PDB entry 4GCK | X-ray diffraction, 2.05 A resolution | chains A and Z of the 6 polymer chains in the assembly

Chain A:
Name: Nucleoid occlusion factor SlmA
Source organism: Klebsiella pneumoniae
UniProtKB: B5XTG2 (SLMA_KLEP3); residues 1-198 here = UniProt positions 1-198
Chain sequence (212 residues; row label = number of the first residue in the row; numbers below 1 keep their minus sign (Met-13 is residue -13)):
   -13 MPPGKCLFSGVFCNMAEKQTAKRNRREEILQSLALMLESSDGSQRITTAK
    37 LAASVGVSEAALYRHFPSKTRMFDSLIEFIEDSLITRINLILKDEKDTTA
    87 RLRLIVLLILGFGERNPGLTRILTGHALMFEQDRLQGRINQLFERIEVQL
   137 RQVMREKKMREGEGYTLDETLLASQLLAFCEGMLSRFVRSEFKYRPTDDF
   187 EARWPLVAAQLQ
Not modelled in the structure: -13 to 8
Sequence notes: expression tag (-13 to 0)
Curated features (UniProtKB/Swiss-Prot):
  - DNA-binding region: Thr33 to Phe52 (H-T-H motif)
From the paper describing this entry:
  - binding site for the 12-nt DNA strand (chain Z): Arg31, Thr33, Glu45, Tyr49
  - specificity-determining residues: Glu45
  - binding site for the 12-nt DNA strand: Ala46, Arg50

Chain Z:
Molecule: 12-nt DNA strand
Sequence (12 nucleotides; row label = number of the first residue in the row):
    23 GTGAGTACTCAC

Interface between chain A and chain Z:
Contacting residue pairs - 15 pairs, chain A then chain Z:
  Arg31(A) - DT28(Z)  phosphate contact
  Arg31(A) - DA29(Z)  salt bridge to the phosphate
  Ile32(A) - DA29(Z)  phosphate contact
  Thr33(A) - DT28(Z)  phosphate contact
  Thr33(A) - DA29(Z)  phosphate contact
  Thr34(A) - DA29(Z)  hydrogen bond to the phosphate
  Glu45(A) - DA29(Z)  base contact
  Glu45(A) - DC30(Z)  hydrogen bond to the base
  Ala46(A) - DC32(Z)  base contact
  Tyr49(A) - DA29(Z)  sugar contact
  Tyr49(A) - DC30(Z)  hydrogen bond to the phosphate
  Tyr49(A) - DT31(Z)  base contact
  Ser54(A) - DC30(Z)  phosphate contact
  Lys55(A) - DA29(Z)  salt bridge to the phosphate
  Lys55(A) - DC30(Z)  hydrogen bond to the phosphate
Interface residues without a listed pair, chain A (10 interface residues in all): Pro53

Overview:
The interface between chain A and chain Z involves 10 residues on one side and 5 on the other; the contacts
include 4 hydrogen bonds and 2 salt bridges. Polar pairs include Glu45(A)-DC30(Z), Thr34(A)-DA29(Z) and
Tyr49(A)-DC30(Z). The paper reports a binding site for the 12-nt DNA strand (chain Z) at Arg31(A), Thr33(A)
and Glu45(A) among others; a binding site for the 12-nt DNA strand at Ala46(A) and Arg50(A).
Chain A is Nucleoid occlusion factor SlmA (Klebsiella pneumoniae) and chain Z is a 12-nt DNA strand; the
structure, structure of no-dna complex, was determined by X-ray diffraction, deposited together with 4GCL,
4GCT and 4GFL.
